PDB entry 260L | X-ray diffraction, 1.80 A resolution | chain A

Chain A:
Molecule: Protein (lysozyme)
From: Enterobacteria phage T4
Notes: EC 3.2.1.17
UniProt: P00720 (LYS_BPT4); residue numbers follow UniProt; this construct covers 1-164
Sequence (164 residues; row label = number of the first residue in the row):
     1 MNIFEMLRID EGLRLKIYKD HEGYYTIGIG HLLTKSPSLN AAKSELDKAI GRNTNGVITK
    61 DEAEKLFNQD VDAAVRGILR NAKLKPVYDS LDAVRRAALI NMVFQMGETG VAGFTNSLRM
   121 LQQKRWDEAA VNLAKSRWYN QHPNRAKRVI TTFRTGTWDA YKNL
Disordered / not traced: 163-164
Construct notes: engineered mutation H21 (Thr in P00720), T54 (Cys in P00720), A97 (Cys in P00720), H142 (Thr in P00720)
Ion coordination: Ni2+ site 1 near M1 (its only coordinating residue here); Ni2+ site 2: H21, H142
Swiss-Prot annotation at these positions:
  - active site (Proton donor/acceptor): E11, D20
  - binding site (substrate): L32, F104, S117, N132
  - mutagenesis: E11 (E11A/F/H/M/N: Complete loss of enzymatic activity; E11N: Loss of 84% of enzymatic activity; E11Q: Complete loss of activity), D20 (D20A/N/S/T: Complete loss of enzymatic activity; D20C: Nearly no effet on specific enzymatic activity; D20E/Q: Loss of 99% of enzymatic activity), T26 (T26E: Complete loss of activity at neutral pH; covalently bound substrate; T26H: Facilitates transglycosylation more effectively than hydrolysis; covalently bound substrate), G30 (G30A: Almost complete loss of enzymatic activity; G30F: Almost complete loss of enzymatic activity. The enzyme is destabilized by 1.5 kcal/mol), S117 (S117F: 10-fold decrease in enzymatic activity; S117I: 500-fold decrease in enzymatic activity; S117V: 50-fold decrease in enzymatic activity), N132 (N132I: 5-fold decrease in enzymatic activity; N132M/F: 2-fold decrease in enzymatic activity)

In short:
The Ni2+ site 2 is built by H21 and H142. Curated annotation (UniProt) lists active-site residues E11 and D20,
4 substrate-binding residues and 6 mutagenesis sites.
Chain A is Protein (lysozyme) (Enterobacteria phage T4); the structure, An adaptable metal-binding site
engineered into T4 lysozyme, was determined by X-ray diffraction, deposited together with 257L, 258L, 1EPY and
259L.
